Entry 1MWN (solution NMR); this record covers chains A and B of the 4 polymer chains in the assembly.

# Chain A (and B)
Name: S-100 protein, beta chain
From: Rattus norvegicus
Notes: chain B of this document is another copy of the same molecule, construct and numbering; everything in this record applies to it too
UniProt: P04631 (S100B_RAT); numbering as in UniProt (aligned over 0-91)
Sequence (92 residues; each row starts with the number of its first residue; numbering starts at 0):
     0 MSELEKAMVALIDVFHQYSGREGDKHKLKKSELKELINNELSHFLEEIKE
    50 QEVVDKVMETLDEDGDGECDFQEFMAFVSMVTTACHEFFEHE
Not modelled in the structure: 0
Metal / ion sites: Ca2+ site 1: Ser18, Asp23, Lys26, Glu31; Ca2+ site 2: Asp61, Asp63, Asp65, Glu67, Glu72

# Chain A / chain B interface
Contacting residue pairs - 35 pairs, chain A then chain B:
  Glu2(A) - Ala9(B)
  Glu2(A) - Asp12(B)
  Glu2(A) - Val13(B)
  Leu3(A) - Val13(B)
  Leu3(A) - Glu39(B)
  Leu3(A) - Val77(B)
  Glu4(A) - Phe43(B)
  Lys5(A) - Lys5(B)
  Lys5(A) - Ala9(B)
  Ala6(A) - Ala9(B)
  Ala6(A) - Leu10(B)
  Ala9(A) - Glu2(B)
  Ala9(A) - Lys5(B)
  Ala9(A) - Ala6(B)
  Leu10(A) - Ala6(B)
  Leu10(A) - Leu10(B)
  Ile11(A) - Cys84(B)
  Asp12(A) - Glu2(B)
  Val13(A) - Leu3(B)
  Phe14(A) - His85(B)
  His15(A) - His85(B)
  Glu39(A) - Leu3(B)
  Phe43(A) - Glu4(B)
  Phe70(A) - Thr82(B)
  Met74(A) - Val77(B)
  Met74(A) - Ser78(B)
  Met74(A) - Thr81(B)
  Val77(A) - Leu3(B)
  Val77(A) - Met74(B)
  Ser78(A) - Met74(B)
  Thr81(A) - Met74(B)
  Thr82(A) - Phe70(B)
  Cys84(A) - Ile11(B)
  His85(A) - Phe14(B)
  His85(A) - His15(B)
Interface residues without a listed pair, chain A (28 interface residues in all): Ser1, Met7, Asn38, Leu40, Gln71, Val80
Interface residues without a listed pair, chain B (28 interface residues in all): Ser1, Met7, Asn38, Leu40, Gln71, Val80

# Overview
The chain A/chain B interface involves 28 residues from each chain. Ser18(A), Asp23(A), Lys26(A) and Glu31(A)
form the Ca2+ site 1. Asp61(A), Asp63(A), Asp65(A), Glu67(A) and Glu72(A) coordinate Ca2+ site 2.
Both chains are S-100 protein, beta chain (Rattus norvegicus). Entry 1MWN (Solution NMR structure of S100B
bound to the high-affinity target peptide TRTK-12) was determined by solution NMR.
